Entry 8OOS (electron microscopy, 3.29 A resolution); this record covers chains L and O of the 9 polymer chains in the assembly.

== Chain L ==
Molecule: DNA Strand 2
Sequence (226 nucleotides; numbered -152 to 73; the number before each row is that of its first residue; numbers below 1 keep their minus sign (DC-152 is residue -152)):
  -152 CGGTACCCGG GGATCCTCTA GAGTGGGAGC TCGGAACACT ATCCGACTGG CACCGGCAAG
   -92 GTCGCTGTTC AATACATGCA CAGGATGTAT ATATCTGACA CGTGCCTGGA GACTAGGGAG
   -32 TAATCCCCTT GGCGGTTAAA ACGCGGGGGA CAGCGCGTAC GTGCGTTTAA GCGGTGCTAG
    28 AGCTTGCTAC GACCAATTGA GCGGCCTCGG CACCGGGATT CTCCAG
Not modelled in the structure: -152 to -35, 73

== Chain O ==
Name: Histone H2A
From: Homo sapiens
Reference sequence: Q93077 (H2A1C_HUMAN); residues 1-129 here correspond to UniProt positions 2-130 (UniProt number = residue number + 1)
Chain sequence (129 residues; each row starts with the number of its first residue):
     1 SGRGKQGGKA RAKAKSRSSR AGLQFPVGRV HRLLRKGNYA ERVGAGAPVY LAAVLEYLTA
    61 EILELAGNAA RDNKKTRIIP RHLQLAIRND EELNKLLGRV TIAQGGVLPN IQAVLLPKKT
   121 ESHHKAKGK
Not modelled in the structure: 1-10, 120-129
Curated features (UniProtKB/Swiss-Prot):
  - modified residue: Ser1 (N-acetylserine), Arg3 (Citrulline), Lys5 (N6-(2-hydroxyisobutyryl)lysine), Lys9 (N6-(2-hydroxyisobutyryl)lysine), Lys13 (N6-(beta-hydroxybutyryl)lysine), Lys36 (N6-(2-hydroxyisobutyryl)lysine), Lys74 (N6-(2-hydroxyisobutyryl)lysine), Lys75 (N6-(2-hydroxyisobutyryl)lysine), Lys95 (N6-(2-hydroxyisobutyryl)lysine), Gln104 (N5-methylglutamine), Lys118 (N6-(2-hydroxyisobutyryl)lysine), Lys119 (N6-crotonyllysine), Thr120 (Phosphothreonine), Lys125 (N6-crotonyllysine)
  - cross-link (Glycyl lysine isopeptide (Lys-Gly)): Lys13 (interchain with G-Cter in ubiquitin), Lys15 (interchain with G-Cter in ubiquitin), Lys119 (interchain with G-Cter in ubiquitin)

== Chain L / chain O interface ==
Contacting residue pairs - 18 pairs, chain L then chain O:
  DG-4(L) with Lys118(O), salt bridge to the phosphate
  DG38(L) with Arg42(O), hydrogen bond to the sugar; Val43(O), sugar contact; Gly44(O), phosphate contact; Ala45(O), hydrogen bond to the phosphate
  DA39(L) with Glu41(O), phosphate contact; Arg42(O), phosphate contact; Val43(O), hydrogen bond to the phosphate
  DA43(L) with Arg11(O), hydrogen bond to the base
  DT44(L) with Arg11(O), hydrogen bond to the base
  DG46(L) with Lys13(O), salt bridge to the phosphate
  DG48(L) with Arg29(O), hydrogen bond to the phosphate
  DC49(L) with Arg29(O), salt bridge to the phosphate
  DG57(L) with Thr76(O), hydrogen bond to the phosphate; Arg77(O), sugar contact
  DC58(L) with Lys75(O), phosphate contact; Thr76(O), hydrogen bond to the phosphate; Arg77(O), hydrogen bond to the phosphate
Interface residues without a listed pair, chain L (12 interface residues in all): DC37, DA59
Interface residues without a listed pair, chain O (15 interface residues in all): Pro26, His31, Lys74

== In short ==
Chain L and chain O form an interface of 12 and 15 residues respectively; the contacts include 9 hydrogen
bonds and 3 salt bridges. Polar contacts include DA43(L)-Arg11(O), DT44(L)-Arg11(O) and DG38(L)-Arg42(O).
Chain L is DNA Strand 2 and chain O is Histone H2A (Homo sapiens); the structure, CryoEM Structure INO80core
Hexasome complex ATPase-hexasome refinement state 2, was determined by electron microscopy together with 8OO7,
8OO9, 8OOA, 8OOC, 8OOF, 8OOP, 8OOR and 8OOT from the same study.
